Entry 5FC1 (X-ray diffraction, 1.39 A resolution); this record covers chain A.

# Chain A
Protein: Acid sphingomyelinase-like phosphodiesterase 3a
Organism: Mus musculus
Notes: EC 3.1.4.-
Reference sequence: P70158 (ASM3A_MOUSE); residues 23-445 here = UniProt positions 23-445
Sequence (433 residues; row label = number of the first residue in the row):
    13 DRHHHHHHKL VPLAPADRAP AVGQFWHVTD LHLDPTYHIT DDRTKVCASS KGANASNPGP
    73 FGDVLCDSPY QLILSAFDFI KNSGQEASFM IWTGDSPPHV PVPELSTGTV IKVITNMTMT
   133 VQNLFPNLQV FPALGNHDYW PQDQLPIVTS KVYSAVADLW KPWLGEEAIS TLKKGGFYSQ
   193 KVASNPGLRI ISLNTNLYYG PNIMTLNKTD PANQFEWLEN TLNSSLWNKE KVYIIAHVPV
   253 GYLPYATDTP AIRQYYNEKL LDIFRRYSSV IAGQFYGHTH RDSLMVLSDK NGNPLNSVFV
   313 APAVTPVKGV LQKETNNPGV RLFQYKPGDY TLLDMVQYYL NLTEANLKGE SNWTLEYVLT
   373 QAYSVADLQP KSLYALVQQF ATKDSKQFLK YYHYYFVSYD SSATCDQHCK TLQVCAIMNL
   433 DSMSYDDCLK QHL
Unresolved in the structure: 13-19
Sequence notes: expression tag (13-22)
UniProt features mapped onto this chain:
  - binding site (Zn(2+)): Asp42, His44, Asp107, Asn148, His249, His290, His292
  - binding site (ATP): His111, Asn148, His149, Tyr257
  - glycosylation (N-linked (GlcNAc...) asparagine): Asn66, Asn128, Asn219, Asn235, Asn353, Asn364
  - mutagenesis: His111 (H111A/Q: Abolishes enzyme activity), His149 (H149A: Abolishes enzyme activity; H149Q: Nearly abolishes enzyme activity)
Disulfides: Cys59-Cys78, Cys417-Cys421, Cys427-Cys440
Covalently attached groups: N-acetylglucosamine (NAG) linked to Asn66, Asn128, Asn353, Asn364; glycan linked to Asn235
Metal / ion sites: Zn2+ site 1: Asp42, His44, Asp107, His292 (together with sulfate ion); Zn2+ site 2: Asp107, Asn148, His249, His290 (together with sulfate ion)
What the authors report for this chain:
  - binding site for sulfate ion: His111, Asn148, His149
  - Zn2+ coordination: Asn148, His292
  - catalytic residues: Asp79, His149 (proposed by the authors, not directly observed)
  - catalytic residues: His111
  - contacts within the chain: Asp79-His111 (hydrogen bond)
  - mutagenesis - H111A, H111Q, H149A, H149Q: decreased catalytic activity
  - mutagenesis - Y257A: unchanged binding to ATP
  - mutagenesis - Y257A: decreased catalytic activity on ATP
  - specificity-determining residues: Tyr257, Gln324 (proposed by the authors, not directly observed)

# In short
N-acetylglucosamine is covalently linked to Asn66, Asn128, Asn353 and Asn364. Asp42, His44, Asp107 and His292
coordinate Zn2+ site 1. UniProt lists 7 Zn2+-binding residues, 4 ATP-binding residues and 2 mutagenesis sites.
From the paper: catalytic residues Asp79, His149 and His111; H111A, H111Q and H149A, among others, reduce
catalytic activity; 5 substitutions were tested in all.
Chain A is Acid sphingomyelinase-like phosphodiesterase 3a (Mus musculus); the structure, Murine SMPDL3A in
complex with sulfate, was determined by X-ray diffraction (same publication as 5FC5, 5FC6, 5FC7, 5FCA and
5FCB).
